8OU0 - chains C and A of the 4 polymer chains in the assembly; structure by electron microscopy, 3.50 A resolution.

[Chain C]
Molecule: Sperm acrosome associated 9
Source organism: Bos taurus
UniProtKB: A0A3Q1MYU9 (A0A3Q1MYU9_BOVIN); residues 1-224 here = UniProt positions 1-224
Amino-acid sequence (224 residues; each row starts with the number of its first residue):
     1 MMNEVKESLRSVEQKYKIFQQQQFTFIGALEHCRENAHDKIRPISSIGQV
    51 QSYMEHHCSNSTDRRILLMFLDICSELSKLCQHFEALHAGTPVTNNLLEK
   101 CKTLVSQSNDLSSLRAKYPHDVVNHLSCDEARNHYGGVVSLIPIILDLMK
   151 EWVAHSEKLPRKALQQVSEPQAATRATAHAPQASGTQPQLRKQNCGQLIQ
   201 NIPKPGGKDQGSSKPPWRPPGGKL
Disordered / not traced: 1, 89-91, 158-224
Cystine bridges: C33-C58, C81-C101

[Chain A]
Molecule: Tubulin alpha-3 chain
Source organism: Bos taurus
Notes: EC 3.6.5.-
UniProtKB: Q32KN8 (TBA3_BOVIN); numbering as in UniProt (aligned over 1-450)
Amino-acid sequence (450 residues; numbered 1 to 450; the number before each row is that of its first residue):
     1 MRECISIHVGQAGVQIGNACWELYCLEHGIQPDGQMPSDKTIGGGDDSFN
    51 TFFSETGAGKHVPRAVFVDLEPTVVDEVRTGTYRQLFHPEQLITGKEDAA
   101 NNYARGHYTIGKEIVDLVLDRIRKLADLCTGLQGFLIFHSFGGGTGSGFA
   151 SLLMERLSVDYGKKSKLEFAIYPAPQVSTAVVEPYNSILTTHTTLEHSDC
   201 AFMVDNEAIYDICRRNLDIERPTYTNLNRLIGQIVSSITASLRFDGALNV
   251 DLTEFQTNLVPYPRIHFPLATYAPVISAEKAYHEQLSVAEITNACFEPAN
   301 QMVKCDPRHGKYMACCMLYRGDVVPKDVNAAIATIKTKRTIQFVDWCPTG
   351 FKVGINYQPPTVVPGGDLAKVQRAVCMLSNTTAIAEAWARLDHKLDLMYA
   401 KRAFVHWYVGEGMEEGEFSEAREDLAALEKDYEEVGVDSVEAEAEEGEEY
Disordered / not traced: 38-46, 438-450
Ion coordination: Mg2+: E71 (together with GTP)
Residues lining bound ligands: GTP (guanosine-5'-triphosphate): G10, Q11, A12, Q15, E71, D98, A99, A100, N101, S140, G143, G144, T145, G146, T179, N206, Y224, L227, N228

[How chain C and chain A interact]
Residue-residue contacts (13):
  N124(C) with D33(A); T82(A); R84(A); Q85(A)
  H125(C) with T82(A); R84(A), hydrogen bond (backbone-side chain)
  L126(C) with R84(A); Q85(A), hydrogen bond (backbone-side chain)
  S127(C) with R84(A); Q85(A), hydrogen bond (backbone-side chain)
  C128(C) with K60(A), hydrogen bond; Q85(A)
  A131(C) with Q85(A)
Also at the interface, not in a pair above, chain C (8 interface residues in all): V123, R132
Also at the interface, not in a pair above, chain A (8 interface residues in all): P32, T80, G81

[Summary]
Chain C and chain A each contribute 8 residues to their interface, with 4 hydrogen bonds. Polar contacts
include H125(C)-R84(A), L126(C)-Q85(A) and S127(C)-Q85(A). Chain A binds GTP.
Chain C is Sperm acrosome associated 9 and chain A is Tubulin alpha-3 chain, both from Bos taurus; the
structure, bovine sperm endpiece singlet microtubules (one tubulin dimer and associated microtubule inner
proteins), was determined by electron microscopy (same publication as 8SNB).
